Entry 7MEM (electron microscopy, 3.20 A resolution); this record covers chains E and C of the 12 polymer chains in the assembly.

== Chain E (and C) ==
Protein: Hemagglutinin HA1 chain
From: Influenza A virus (strain swl A/California/04/2009 H1N1)
Notes: chain C of this document is another copy of the same molecule, construct and numbering; everything in this record applies to it too
Reference sequence: C3W5S1 (C3W5S1_I09A0); the construct lacks a stretch of the UniProt sequence, so the offset changes along the chain: 11-55 = UniProt 18-62; 56-83 = UniProt 64-91; 84-92 = UniProt 93-101; 93-125 = UniProt 103-135; 3 more segments
Chain sequence (331 residues; each row starts with the number of its first residue; a row labelled like 125A-125C holds insertion residues (125A, then the next letters in order)):
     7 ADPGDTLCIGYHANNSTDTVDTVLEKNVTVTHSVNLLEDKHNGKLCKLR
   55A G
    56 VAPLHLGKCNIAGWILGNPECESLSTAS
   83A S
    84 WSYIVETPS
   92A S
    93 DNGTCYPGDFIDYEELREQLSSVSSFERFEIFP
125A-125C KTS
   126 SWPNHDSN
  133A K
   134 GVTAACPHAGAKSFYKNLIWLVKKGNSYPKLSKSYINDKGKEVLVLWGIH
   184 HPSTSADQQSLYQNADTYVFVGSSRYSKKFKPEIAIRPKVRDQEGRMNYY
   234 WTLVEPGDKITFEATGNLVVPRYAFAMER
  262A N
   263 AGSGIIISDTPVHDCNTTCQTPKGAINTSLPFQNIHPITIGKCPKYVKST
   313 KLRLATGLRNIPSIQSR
Not modelled in the structure: 7-11, 325-329
Disulfide bonds: Cys52-Cys277, Cys64-Cys76, Cys97-Cys139, Cys281-Cys305
Covalently attached groups: glycan linked to Asn33; N-acetylglucosamine (NAG) linked to Asn94, Asn278, Asn289
Sequence notes: expression tag (7-10)

== How chain E and chain C interact ==
Residue-residue contacts (11; chain E residue first):
  Glu216(E) - Phe203(C)
  Glu216(E) - Ser210(C)  hydrogen bond
  Glu216(E) - Lys211(C)
  Glu216(E) - Lys212(C)  hydrogen bond (side chain-backbone)
  Ala218(E) - Phe203(C)  hydrophobic
  Arg220(E) - Phe203(C)
  Arg220(E) - Ser210(C)  hydrogen bond
  Pro221(E) - Ser206(C)
  Pro221(E) - Lys242(C)
  Val223(E) - Ser207(C)
  Arg229(E) - Ser206(C)
Also at the interface, not in a pair above, chain E (7 interface residues in all): Ile219
Also at the interface, not in a pair above, chain C (10 interface residues in all): Gly205, Thr244, Glu246

== Overview ==
The interface between chain E and chain C involves 7 residues on one side and 10 on the other, with 3 hydrogen
bonds. Polar contacts include Glu216(E)-Ser210(C), Glu216(E)-Lys212(C) and Arg220(E)-Ser210(C).
N-acetylglucosamine is covalently linked to Asn94(E), Asn278(E) and Asn289(E).
Chain E and chain C are both Hemagglutinin HA1 chain (Influenza A virus (strain swl A/California/04/2009
H1N1)); the structure, CryoEM structure of monoclonal Fab 045-09 2B05 binding the lateral patch of influenza
virus H1 HA, was determined by electron microscopy.
